PDB entry 2X6L | X-ray diffraction, 2.60 A resolution | chains A and D of the 5 polymer chains in the assembly

Chain A (and D):
Molecule: C-C motif chemokine 4
Notes: chain D of this document is another copy of the same molecule, construct and numbering; everything in this record applies to it too
UniProtKB: P13236 (CCL4_HUMAN); residues 1-69 here correspond to UniProt positions 24-92 (UniProt number = residue number + 23)
Chain sequence (69 residues; row label = number of the first residue in the row):
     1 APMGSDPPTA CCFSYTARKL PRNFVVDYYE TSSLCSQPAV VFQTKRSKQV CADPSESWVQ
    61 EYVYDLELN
Disordered / not traced: 1-3 (chain D: 1-4)
Disulfide bonds: C11-C35, C12-C51
What the authors report for this chain:
  - self-association interface (contacts with another copy of this molecule): D27, S33, R46, E67

Interface between chain A and chain D:
Pairs across the interface - 11 pairs, chain A then chain D:
  G4(A) - Y29(D)
  G4(A) - E30(D)
  G4(A) - S32(D)
  S5(A) - E30(D)
  S5(A) - S32(D)
  D6(A) - S32(D)  hydrogen bond
  D6(A) - S33(D)  hydrogen bond (side chain-backbone)
  E30(A) - S5(D)  hydrogen bond (backbone-backbone)
  S32(A) - S5(D)
  S32(A) - D6(D)  hydrogen bond
  S33(A) - D6(D)  hydrogen bond (backbone-side chain)
Other interface residues (no listed pair), chain A (7 interface residues in all): T31
Other interface residues (no listed pair), chain D (8 interface residues in all): T31, L34

Summary:
7 residues of chain A and 8 residues of chain D are in contact, with 5 hydrogen bonds. Polar pairs include
D6(A)-S32(D), D6(A)-S33(D) and E30(A)-S5(D). From the paper: a self-association interface involving D27(A),
S33(A) and R46(A) among others.
Both chains are C-C motif chemokine 4. Entry 2X6L (X-ray Structure of Macrophage Inflammatory Protein-1 beta)
was determined by X-ray diffraction, deposited together with 2X69 and 2X6G.
